2WW9 - chains E and I of the 15 polymer chains in the assembly; structure by electron microscopy, 8.60 A resolution (very low resolution: no residue pairs are listed; an interface is given only as per-side residue counts).

# Chain E
Molecule: 25S RRNA
Source organism: Saccharomyces cerevisiae
Sequence (34 nucleotides; row label = number of the first residue in the row):
   528 UGAAAAGAACUUUGAAAAGAGAGUGAAAAAGUAC

# Chain I
Molecule: 60S ribosomal protein L17-A
Source organism: Saccharomyces cerevisiae
UniProt: P05740 (RL17A_YEAST); residue numbers follow UniProt; this construct covers 1-184
Chain sequence (184 residues; numbered 1 to 184; the number before each row is that of its first residue):
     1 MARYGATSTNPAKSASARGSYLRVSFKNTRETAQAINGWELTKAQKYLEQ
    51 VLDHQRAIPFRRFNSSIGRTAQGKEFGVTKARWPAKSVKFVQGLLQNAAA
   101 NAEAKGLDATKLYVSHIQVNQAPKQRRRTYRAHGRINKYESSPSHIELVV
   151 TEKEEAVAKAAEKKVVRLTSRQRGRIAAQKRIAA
Unresolved in the structure: 154-184
Swiss-Prot annotation at these positions:
  - modified residue: Thr70 (Phosphothreonine)
  - cross-link: Lys46 (Glycyl lysine isopeptide (Lys-Gly) (interchain with G-Cter in ubiquitin))

# Chain E / chain I interface
At this resolution (9 A) residue pairs are not listed: 11 residues of chain E and 12 of chain I lie at the interface.

# In short
The interface between chain E and chain I involves 11 residues on one side and 12 on the other.
Here chain E is 25S RRNA and chain I is 60S ribosomal protein L17-A, both from Saccharomyces cerevisiae. Entry
2WW9 (Cryo-EM structure of the active yeast Ssh1 complex bound to the yeast 80S ribosome) was determined by
electron microscopy (same publication as 2WWA and 2WWB).
